Entry 7NPU (electron microscopy, 4.48 A resolution (low resolution: residue-level contacts below are approximate; hydrogen-bond / salt-bridge calls are withheld)); this record covers chains C4 and D9 of the 24 polymer chains in the assembly.

# Chain C4
Name: ESX-5 secretion system protein EccC5
Organism: Mycobacterium tuberculosis (strain ATCC 25618 / H37Rv)
UniProtKB: P9WNA5 (ECCC5_MYCTU); residue numbers follow UniProt; this construct covers 1-1391
Chain sequence (1391 residues; each row starts with the number of its first residue):
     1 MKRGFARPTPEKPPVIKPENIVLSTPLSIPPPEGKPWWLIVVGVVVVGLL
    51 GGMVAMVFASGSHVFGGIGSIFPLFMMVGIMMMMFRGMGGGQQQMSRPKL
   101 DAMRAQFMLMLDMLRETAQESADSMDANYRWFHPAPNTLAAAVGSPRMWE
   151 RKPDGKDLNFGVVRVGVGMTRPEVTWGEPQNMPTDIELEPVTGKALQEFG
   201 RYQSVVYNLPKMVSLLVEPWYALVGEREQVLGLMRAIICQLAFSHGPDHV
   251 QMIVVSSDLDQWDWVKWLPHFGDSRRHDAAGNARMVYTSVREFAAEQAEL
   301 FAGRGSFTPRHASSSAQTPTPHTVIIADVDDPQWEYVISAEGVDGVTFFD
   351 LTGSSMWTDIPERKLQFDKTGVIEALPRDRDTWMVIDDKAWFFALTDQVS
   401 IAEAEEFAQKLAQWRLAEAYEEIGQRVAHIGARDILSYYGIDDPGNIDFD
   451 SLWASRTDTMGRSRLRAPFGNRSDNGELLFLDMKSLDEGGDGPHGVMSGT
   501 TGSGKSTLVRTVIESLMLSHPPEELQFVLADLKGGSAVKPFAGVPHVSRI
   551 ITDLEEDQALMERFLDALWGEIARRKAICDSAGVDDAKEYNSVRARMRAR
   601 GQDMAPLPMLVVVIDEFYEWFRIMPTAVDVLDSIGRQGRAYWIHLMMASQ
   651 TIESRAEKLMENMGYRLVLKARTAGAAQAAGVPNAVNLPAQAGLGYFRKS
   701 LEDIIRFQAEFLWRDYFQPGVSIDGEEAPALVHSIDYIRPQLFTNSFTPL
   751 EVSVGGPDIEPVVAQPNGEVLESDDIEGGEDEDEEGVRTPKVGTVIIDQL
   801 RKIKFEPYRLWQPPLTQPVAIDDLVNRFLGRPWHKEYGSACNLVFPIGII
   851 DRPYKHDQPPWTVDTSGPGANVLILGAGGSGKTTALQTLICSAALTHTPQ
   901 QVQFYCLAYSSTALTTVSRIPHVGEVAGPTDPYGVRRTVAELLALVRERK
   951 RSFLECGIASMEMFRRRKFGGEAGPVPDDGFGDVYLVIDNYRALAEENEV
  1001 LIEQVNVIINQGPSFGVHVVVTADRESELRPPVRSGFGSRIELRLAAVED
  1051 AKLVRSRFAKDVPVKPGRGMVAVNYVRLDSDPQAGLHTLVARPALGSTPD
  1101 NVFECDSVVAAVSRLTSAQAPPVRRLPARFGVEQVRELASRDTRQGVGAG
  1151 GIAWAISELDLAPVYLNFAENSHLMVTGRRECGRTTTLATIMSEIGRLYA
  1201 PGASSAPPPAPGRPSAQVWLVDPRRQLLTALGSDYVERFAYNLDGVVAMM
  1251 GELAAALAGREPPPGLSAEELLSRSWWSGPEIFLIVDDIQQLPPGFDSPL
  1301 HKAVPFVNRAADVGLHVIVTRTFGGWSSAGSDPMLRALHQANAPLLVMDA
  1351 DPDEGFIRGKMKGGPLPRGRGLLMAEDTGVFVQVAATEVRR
Unresolved in the structure: 275-284, 417-1391

# Chain D9
Name: ESX-5 secretion system protein EccD5
Organism: Mycobacterium tuberculosis (strain ATCC 25618 / H37Rv)
UniProtKB: P9WNP9 (ECCD5_MYCTU); numbering as in UniProt (aligned over 1-503)
Chain sequence (503 residues; each row starts with the number of its first residue):
     1 MTAVADAPQADIEGVASPQAVVVGVMAGEGVQIGVLLDANAPVSVMTDPL
    51 LKVVNSRLRELGEAPLEATGRGRWALCLVDGAPLRATQSLTEQDVYDGDR
   101 LWIRFIADTERRSQVIEHISTAVASDLSKRFARIDPIVAVQVGASMVATG
   151 VVLATGVLGWWRWHHNTWLTTIYTAVIGVLVLAVAMLLLMRAKTDADRRV
   201 ADIMLMSAIMPVTVAAAAAPPGPVGSPQAVLGFGVLTVAAALALRFTGRR
   251 LGIYTTIVIIGALTMLAALARMVAATSAVTLLSSLLLICVVAYHAAPALS
   301 RRLAGIRLPVFPSATSRWVFEARPDLPTTVVVSGGSAPVLEGPSSVRDVL
   351 LQAERARSFLSGLLTGLGVMVVVCMTSLCDPHTGQRWLPLILAGFTSGFL
   401 LLRGRSYVDRWQSITLAGTAVIIAAAVCVRYALELSSPLAVSIVAAILVL
   451 LPAAGMAAAAHVPHTIYSPLFRKFVEWIEYLCLMPIFPLALWLMNVYAAI
   501 RYR
Unresolved in the structure: 1-18

# How chain C4 and chain D9 interact
Residue-residue contacts - 37 pairs, chain C4 then chain D9:
  Met1(C4) with Ala20(D9); Val21(D9); Leu90(D9); Thr91(D9); Val95(D9); Tyr96(D9); Asp97(D9)
  Lys2(C4) with Asp97(D9)
  Arg3(C4) with Tyr96(D9)
  Leu23(C4) with Phe320(D9)
  Ile68(C4) with Arg503(D9)
  Val167(C4) with Leu340(D9)
  Met169(C4) with Asp325(D9); Pro327(D9)
  Trp176(C4) with Phe320(D9)
  Met182(C4) with Trp318(D9)
  Gln197(C4) with Ser313(D9); Trp318(D9)
  Gly200(C4) with Phe320(D9)
  Arg201(C4) with Asp325(D9)
  Tyr202(C4) with Ser345(D9); Val346(D9)
  Val205(C4) with Pro324(D9)
  Tyr207(C4) with Asp325(D9); Pro343(D9)
  Asn208(C4) with Leu340(D9)
  Trp267(C4) with Val22(D9); Gly98(D9)
  Trp391(C4) with Arg323(D9)
  Phe392(C4) with Leu326(D9)
  Leu395(C4) with Pro338(D9); Leu340(D9)
  Glu406(C4) with Arg100(D9)
  Gln409(C4) with Gly98(D9); Arg100(D9)
  Ala412(C4) with Asp97(D9)
  Gln413(C4) with Asp97(D9)
Also at the interface, not in a pair above, chain C4 (28 interface residues in all): Gly168, Asp185, Lys194, Ser204
Also at the interface, not in a pair above, chain D9 (32 interface residues in all): Val23, Gly24, Ala39, Asp99, Phe311, Arg317, Thr329, Val339

# Overview
Chain C4 and chain D9 form an interface of 28 and 32 residues respectively.
Chain C4 is ESX-5 secretion system protein EccC5 and chain D9 is ESX-5 secretion system protein EccD5, both
from Mycobacterium tuberculosis (strain ATCC 25618 / H37Rv); the structure, MycP5-free ESX-5 inner membrane
complex, state I, was determined by electron microscopy, deposited together with 7NP7, 7NPR, 7NPV, 7NPS and
7NPT.
